PDB entry 8UKY | X-ray diffraction, 2.40 A resolution | chains L and H of the 3 polymer chains in the assembly

[Chain L]
Protein: 14G6 Fab light chain
From: Homo sapiens
Notes: antibody fragment or engineered binder
Chain sequence (213 residues; row label = number of the first residue in the row):
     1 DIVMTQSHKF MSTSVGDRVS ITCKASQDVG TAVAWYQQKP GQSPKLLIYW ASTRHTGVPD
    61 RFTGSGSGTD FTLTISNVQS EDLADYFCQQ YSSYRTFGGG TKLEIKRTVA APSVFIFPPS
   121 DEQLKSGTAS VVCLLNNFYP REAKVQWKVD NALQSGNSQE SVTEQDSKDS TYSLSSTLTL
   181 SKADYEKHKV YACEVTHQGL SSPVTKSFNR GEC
Unresolved in the structure: 213
Disulfides: C23-C88, C133-C193
Ligand contacts:
  - acetonitrile (CCN), molecule 1: R95, T96, F97
  - acetonitrile (CCN), molecule 2: V190, S207, N209

[Chain H]
Protein: 14G6 Fab heavy chain
From: Homo sapiens
Notes: antibody fragment or engineered binder
Chain sequence (219 residues; each row starts with the number of its first residue):
     1 EVKLVESGAE LVRPGTSVKV SCKASGYAFT NYLIEWVKQR PGQGLEWIGV INPGSGGTNY
    61 NEKFKGKATL TADKSSSTAY MQLTSLTSDD SAVYFCASPS LYGSFDYWGQ GTTVTVSSAS
   121 TKGPSVFPLA PSSKSTSGGT AALGCLVKDY FPEPVTVSWN SGALTSGVHT FPAVLQSSGL
   181 YSLSSVVTVP SSSLGTQTYI CNVNHKPSNT KVDKRVEPK
Unresolved in the structure: 134-138
Disulfides: C22-C96, C145-C201
Ligand contacts:
  - tris-hydroxymethyl-methyl-ammonium (144): Y150, E153, P154, V155, T170, F171, P172, A173, L183
  - acetonitrile (CCN), molecule 1: L45, E46, W47, N61
  - acetonitrile (CCN), molecule 2: T165, G167, V168, H169

[How chain L and chain H interact]
Pairs across the interface (66; chain L residue first):
  Y36(L) - S104(H)
  Y36(L) - F105(H)  hydrogen bond (side chain-backbone)
  Y36(L) - W108(H)
  Q38(L) - Q39(H)  hydrogen bond
  Q38(L) - F95(H)
  S43(L) - F95(H)
  S43(L) - G109(H)  hydrogen bond (side chain-backbone)
  S43(L) - Q110(H)  hydrogen bond (side chain-backbone)
  P44(L) - W108(H)
  L46(L) - S104(H)
  L46(L) - F105(H)
  L46(L) - D106(H)
  Y49(L) - Y102(H)  hydrophobic
  Y49(L) - S104(H)
  W50(L) - Y102(H)  hydrophobic
  H55(L) - D106(H)
  F87(L) - G44(H)
  F87(L) - L45(H)  hydrophobic
  Q89(L) - F105(H)
  Y91(L) - Y102(H)
  Y91(L) - G103(H)
  Y91(L) - S104(H)
  S93(L) - W47(H)
  S93(L) - N59(H)  hydrogen bond (backbone-side chain)
  Y94(L) - W47(H)  hydrophobic
  Y94(L) - N59(H)
  Y94(L) - Y60(H)
  R95(L) - E35(H)  salt bridge
  R95(L) - W47(H)
  F97(L) - V37(H)  hydrophobic
  F97(L) - L45(H)  hydrophobic
  F97(L) - W47(H)
  F97(L) - F105(H)  hydrophobic
  F115(L) - T140(H)
  F115(L) - A142(H)  hydrophobic
  F117(L) - L129(H)  hydrophobic
  F117(L) - A130(H)
  F117(L) - A142(H)
  S120(L) - F127(H)
  S120(L) - P128(H)
  E122(L) - F127(H)
  E122(L) - P128(H)
  Q123(L) - F127(H)
  Q123(L) - L146(H)
  Q123(L) - K148(H)
  S130(L) - L146(H)
  S130(L) - K148(H)
  V132(L) - L129(H)  hydrophobic
  L134(L) - F171(H)  hydrophobic
  L134(L) - V186(H)  hydrophobic
  N136(L) - H169(H)
  N136(L) - T188(H)  hydrogen bond
  N137(L) - H169(H)  hydrogen bond
  Q159(L) - V174(H)
  Q159(L) - L175(H)  hydrogen bond (side chain-backbone)
  Q159(L) - Q176(H)
  E160(L) - V174(H)
  S161(L) - F171(H)
  S161(L) - P172(H)  hydrogen bond (side chain-backbone)
  S161(L) - V174(H)
  V162(L) - P172(H)
  T163(L) - F171(H)
  S173(L) - H169(H)  hydrogen bond
  S173(L) - F171(H)
  L174(L) - F171(H)
  S175(L) - F171(H)
Interface residues without a listed pair, chain L (36 interface residues in all): D1, A34, S126
Interface residues without a listed pair, chain H (44 interface residues in all): L33, E46, V50, N61, K63, G111, A141, L143, T170, S184, K214

[In short]
36 residues of chain L and 44 residues of chain H are in contact, with 10 hydrogen bonds and 1 salt bridge.
Polar pairs include R95(L)-E35(H), Y36(L)-F105(H) and Q38(L)-Q39(H). One acetonitrile molecule is bound
between chain L and chain H. Chain L binds acetonitrile.
Here chain L is 14G6 Fab light chain and chain H is 14G6 Fab heavy chain, both from Homo sapiens. Entry 8UKY
(Crystal structure of BAK in complex with inhibiting antibody 14G6) was determined by X-ray diffraction.
